Entry 7Z1M (electron microscopy, 3.40 A resolution); this record covers chains O and P of the 20 polymer chains in the assembly.

== Chain O ==
Protein: DNA-directed RNA polymerase III subunit RPC3
Source organism: Saccharomyces cerevisiae W303
UniProt: P32349 (RPC3_YEAST); numbering as in UniProt (aligned over 1-654)
Sequence (654 residues; numbered 1 to 654; the number before each row is that of its first residue):
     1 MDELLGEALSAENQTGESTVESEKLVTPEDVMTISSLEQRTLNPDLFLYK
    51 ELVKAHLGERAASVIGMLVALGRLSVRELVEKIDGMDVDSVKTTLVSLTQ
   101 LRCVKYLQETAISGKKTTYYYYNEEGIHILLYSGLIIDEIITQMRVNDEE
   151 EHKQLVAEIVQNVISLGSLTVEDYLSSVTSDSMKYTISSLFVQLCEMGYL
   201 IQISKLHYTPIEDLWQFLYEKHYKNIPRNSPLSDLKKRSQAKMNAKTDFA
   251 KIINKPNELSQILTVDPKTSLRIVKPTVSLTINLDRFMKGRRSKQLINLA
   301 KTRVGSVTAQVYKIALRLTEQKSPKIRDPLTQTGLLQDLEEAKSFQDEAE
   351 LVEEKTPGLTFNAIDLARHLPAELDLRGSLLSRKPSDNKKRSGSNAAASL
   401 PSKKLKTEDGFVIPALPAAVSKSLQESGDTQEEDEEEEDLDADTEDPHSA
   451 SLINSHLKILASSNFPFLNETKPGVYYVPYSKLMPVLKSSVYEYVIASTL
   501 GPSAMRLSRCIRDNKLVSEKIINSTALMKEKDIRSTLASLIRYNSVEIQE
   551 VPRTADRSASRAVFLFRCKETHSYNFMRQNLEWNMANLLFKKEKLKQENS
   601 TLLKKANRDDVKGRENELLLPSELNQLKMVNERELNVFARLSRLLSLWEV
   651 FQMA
Not modelled in the structure: 1-21, 385-446, 654

== Chain P ==
Protein: DNA-directed RNA polymerase III subunit RPC6
Source organism: Saccharomyces cerevisiae W303
UniProt: P32910 (RPC6_YEAST); numbering as in UniProt (aligned over 1-317)
Sequence (317 residues; row label = number of the first residue in the row):
     1 MSGMIENGLQLSDNAKTLHSQMMSKGIGALFTQQELQKQMGIGSLTDLMS
    51 IVQELLDKNLIKLVKQNDELKFQGVLESEAQKKATMSAEEALVYSYIEAS
   101 GREGIWSKTIKARTNLHQHVVLKCLKSLESQRYVKSVKSVKFPTRKIYML
   151 YSLQPSVDITGGPWFTDGELDIEFINSLLTIVWRFISENTFPNGFKNFEN
   201 GPKKNVFYAPNVKNYSTTQEILEFITAAQVANVELTPSNIRSLCEVLVYD
   251 DKLEKVTHDCYRVTLESILQMNQGEGEPEAGNKALEDEEEFSIFNYFKMF
   301 PASKHDKEVVYFDEWTI
Not modelled in the structure: 1-161, 273-288

== Interface between chain O and chain P ==
Residue-residue contacts (86):
  Ser-36(O) / Glu-314(P)  hydrogen bond
  Arg-40(O) / Trp-315(P)
  Arg-40(O) / Ile-317(P)  hydrogen bond (side chain-backbone)
  Leu-42(O) / Trp-315(P)
  Pro-44(O) / Trp-315(P)
  Asn-298(O) / Glu-290(P)
  Asn-298(O) / Phe-291(P)
  Asn-298(O) / Ser-292(P)
  Leu-299(O) / Phe-294(P)  hydrophobic
  Lys-301(O) / Glu-290(P)  salt bridge
  Thr-302(O) / Glu-266(P)  hydrogen bond (backbone-backbone)
  Thr-302(O) / Phe-294(P)
  Arg-303(O) / Asp-251(P)  salt bridge
  Arg-303(O) / Thr-264(P)
  Arg-303(O) / Leu-265(P)
  Gly-305(O) / Phe-207(P)
  Gly-305(O) / Leu-265(P)
  Gly-378(O) / Val-206(P)
  Ser-379(O) / Val-206(P)
  Ser-379(O) / Phe-207(P)  hydrogen bond (backbone-backbone)
  Leu-380(O) / Phe-207(P)
  Leu-380(O) / Tyr-208(P)
  Leu-380(O) / Ala-209(P)  hydrophobic
  Leu-381(O) / Val-206(P)  hydrophobic
  Leu-381(O) / Phe-207(P)  hydrogen bond (backbone-backbone)
  Leu-381(O) / Tyr-208(P)
  Leu-381(O) / Ala-209(P)  hydrogen bond (backbone-backbone)
  Ser-382(O) / Ala-209(P)
  Ser-382(O) / Asn-211(P)  hydrogen bond
  Lys-384(O) / Tyr-208(P)
  Ser-455(O) / Pro-210(P)
  Lys-458(O) / Pro-210(P)
  Ile-459(O) / Pro-210(P)
  Ser-462(O) / Arg-262(P)
  Asn-464(O) / Glu-254(P)  hydrogen bond
  Asn-464(O) / Lys-255(P)
  Ser-490(O) / Phe-294(P)
  Val-491(O) / Phe-294(P)  hydrophobic
  Tyr-494(O) / Asp-251(P)  hydrogen bond
  Tyr-494(O) / Glu-266(P)
  Tyr-494(O) / Phe-294(P)
  Val-495(O) / Ile-293(P)  hydrophobic
  Ser-498(O) / Tyr-296(P)
  Thr-499(O) / Phe-312(P)
  Met-505(O) / Asp-250(P)
  Arg-506(O) / Val-246(P)
  Arg-506(O) / Tyr-249(P)
  Arg-506(O) / Asp-250(P)  salt bridge
  Arg-509(O) / Tyr-249(P)
  Cys-510(O) / Tyr-249(P)  hydrophobic
  Asp-513(O) / Tyr-249(P)  hydrogen bond
  Asn-514(O) / Tyr-249(P)
  Asn-523(O) / Leu-170(P)
  Thr-525(O) / Val-246(P)
  Leu-527(O) / Ile-175(P)  hydrophobic
  Leu-527(O) / Leu-243(P)  hydrophobic
  Leu-527(O) / Val-246(P)  hydrophobic
  Met-528(O) / Leu-170(P)
  Met-528(O) / Ile-172(P)  hydrophobic
  Lys-529(O) / Glu-169(P)
  Lys-529(O) / Ile-172(P)
  Arg-542(O) / Ile-317(P)
  Tyr-543(O) / Phe-312(P)  hydrophobic
  Tyr-543(O) / Asp-313(P)  hydrogen bond
  Phe-576(O) / Trp-315(P)  hydrophobic
  Phe-576(O) / Thr-316(P)
  Met-577(O) / Phe-312(P)  hydrophobic
  Gln-579(O) / Trp-315(P)
  Asn-580(O) / Phe-312(P)  hydrogen bond (side chain-backbone)
  Asn-580(O) / Glu-314(P)
  Trp-583(O) / Glu-314(P)
  Trp-583(O) / Trp-315(P)
  Asn-584(O) / Val-310(P)
  Asn-584(O) / Tyr-311(P)  hydrogen bond (side chain-backbone)
  Asn-587(O) / Glu-314(P)  hydrogen bond
  Leu-588(O) / Glu-308(P)
  Leu-588(O) / Val-310(P)  hydrophobic
  Lys-591(O) / Lys-307(P)  hydrogen bond (side chain-backbone)
  Leu-595(O) / Glu-308(P)
  Arg-633(O) / Glu-308(P)  salt bridge
  Val-637(O) / Glu-308(P)
  Arg-640(O) / Asp-306(P)  salt bridge
  Arg-640(O) / Glu-308(P)  hydrogen bond (side chain-backbone)
  Arg-640(O) / Val-309(P)
  Arg-643(O) / Phe-291(P)
  Leu-647(O) / Ile-293(P)  hydrophobic
Also at the interface, not in a pair above, chain O (63 interface residues in all): Lys-294, Val-304, Ser-306, Arg-383, Ala-526, Glu-530, Leu-644, Ser-646
Also at the interface, not in a pair above, chain P (46 interface residues in all): Trp-164, Leu-179, Pro-192, Pro-202, Asn-205, Val-212, Val-248

== In short ==
Chain O and chain P form an interface of 63 and 46 residues respectively, with 16 hydrogen bonds and 5 salt
bridges. Polar contacts include Lys-301(O)/Glu-290(P), Arg-303(O)/Asp-251(P) and Arg-506(O)/Asp-250(P).
Here chain O is DNA-directed RNA polymerase III subunit RPC3 and chain P is DNA-directed RNA polymerase III
subunit RPC6, both from Saccharomyces cerevisiae W303. Entry 7Z1M (Structure of yeast RNA Polymerase III
Elongation Complex (EC)) was determined by electron microscopy together with 7Z1L, 7Z1N and 7Z1O from the same
study.
